6CSH - chains B and C of the 3 polymer chains in the assembly; structure by electron microscopy, 2.90 A resolution.

# Chain B
Name: viral protein 3
Source organism: Enterovirus D68
UniProt: A0A097BW12 (A0A097BW12_9ENTO); residues 1-247 here correspond to UniProt positions 318-564 (UniProt number = residue number + 317)
Chain sequence (247 residues; each row starts with the number of its first residue):
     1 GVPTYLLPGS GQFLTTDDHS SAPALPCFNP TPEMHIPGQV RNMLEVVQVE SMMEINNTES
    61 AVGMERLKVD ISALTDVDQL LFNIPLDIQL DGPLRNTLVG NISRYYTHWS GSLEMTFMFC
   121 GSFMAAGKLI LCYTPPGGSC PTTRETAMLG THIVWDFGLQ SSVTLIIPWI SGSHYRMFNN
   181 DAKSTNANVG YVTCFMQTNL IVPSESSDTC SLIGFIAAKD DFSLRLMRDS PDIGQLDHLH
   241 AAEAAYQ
Disordered / not traced: 178-184, 235-238, 242-244, 247

# Chain C
Name: viral protein 2
Source organism: Enterovirus D68
UniProt: A0A1I9KXX3 (A0A1I9KXX3_9ENTO); residues 1-248 here correspond to UniProt positions 70-317 (UniProt number = residue number + 69)
Chain sequence (248 residues; row label = number of the first residue in the row):
     1 SPSAEACGYS DRVLQLKLGN SAIVTQEAAN YCCAYGEWPN YLPDHEAVAI DKPTQPETAT
    61 DRFYTLKSVK WETGSTGWWW KLPDALNNIG MFGQNVQHHY LYRSGFLIHV QCNATKFHQG
   121 ALLVVAIPEH QRGAHNTNTS PGFDDIMKGE EGGTFNHPYV LDDGTSLACA TIFPHQWINL
   181 RTNNSATIVL PWMNAAPMDF PLRHNQWTLA IIPVVPLGTR TTSSMVPITV SIAPMCCEFN
   241 GLRHAITQ
Disordered / not traced: 1-15, 44-53, 56-57, 243-248

# Chain B / chain C interface
Residue-residue contacts - 81 pairs, chain B then chain C:
  Met34(B) - Ala195(C)
  Met34(B) - Ala196(C)
  Met34(B) - Pro197(C)
  His35(B) - Glu37(C)  salt bridge
  Ile36(B) - Met193(C)  hydrophobic
  Ile36(B) - Asn194(C)
  Ile36(B) - Ala195(C)  hydrophobic
  Pro37(B) - Glu37(C)
  Pro37(B) - Pro191(C)  hydrophobic
  Pro37(B) - Trp192(C)
  Pro37(B) - Met193(C)  hydrophobic
  Gly38(B) - Tyr35(C)
  Val46(B) - Ile172(C)  hydrophobic
  Val49(B) - Thr171(C)
  Val49(B) - Ile172(C)  hydrophobic
  Glu50(B) - Thr171(C)  hydrogen bond (backbone-side chain)
  Ser51(B) - Ala168(C)
  Ser51(B) - Cys169(C)
  Ser51(B) - Thr171(C)
  Met52(B) - Leu167(C)
  Met52(B) - Ala168(C)  hydrogen bond (backbone-backbone)
  Met52(B) - Trp177(C)  hydrophobic
  Met52(B) - Val214(C)  hydrophobic
  Glu54(B) - Tyr159(C)  hydrogen bond
  Gly63(B) - Tyr159(C)
  Met64(B) - Pro158(C)  hydrophobic
  Met64(B) - Tyr159(C)  hydrophobic
  Met64(B) - Leu167(C)  hydrophobic
  Met64(B) - Pro213(C)
  Met64(B) - Val214(C)  hydrophobic
  Lys68(B) - Pro216(C)
  Asn96(B) - Ser166(C)
  Asn96(B) - Ala168(C)
  Asn96(B) - Cys169(C)  hydrogen bond (backbone-side chain)
  Thr97(B) - Cys169(C)
  Leu98(B) - Cys169(C)
  Leu98(B) - Ile172(C)  hydrophobic
  Asn101(B) - Cys169(C)
  Met118(B) - Trp177(C)  hydrophobic
  Met118(B) - Asn179(C)
  Phe119(B) - Asn179(C)  hydrogen bond (backbone-side chain)
  Phe119(B) - Arg181(C)
  Cys120(B) - Gln119(C)
  Cys120(B) - Gly120(C)
  Cys120(B) - Ala121(C)  hydrophobic
  Cys120(B) - Asn179(C)
  Cys120(B) - Val215(C)  hydrophobic
  Gly121(B) - Gln119(C)
  Gly121(B) - Arg181(C)
  Ser122(B) - Lys116(C)
  Ser122(B) - His118(C)
  Ser122(B) - Gln119(C)  hydrogen bond (backbone-side chain)
  Ser122(B) - Arg181(C)  hydrogen bond (backbone-side chain)
  Phe123(B) - Lys116(C)
  Phe123(B) - Arg181(C)
  Met124(B) - Phe117(C)  hydrophobic
  Ala125(B) - Arg181(C)  hydrogen bond (backbone-side chain)
  Phe157(B) - Arg181(C)  hydrogen bond (backbone-side chain)
  Gly158(B) - Arg181(C)  hydrogen bond (backbone-side chain)
  Leu159(B) - Arg181(C)
  Ser161(B) - Arg181(C)
  Ser161(B) - Thr182(C)  hydrogen bond
  Val202(B) - Arg220(C)
  Pro203(B) - Phe117(C)  hydrophobic
  Ser204(B) - Arg220(C)  hydrogen bond (backbone-side chain)
  Glu205(B) - Phe117(C)
  Glu205(B) - Thr219(C)  hydrogen bond (backbone-side chain)
  Glu205(B) - Arg220(C)  hydrogen bond (backbone-backbone)
  Ser206(B) - Phe117(C)
  Ser206(B) - Arg220(C)  hydrogen bond (backbone-side chain)
  Ser207(B) - Gln119(C)
  Ser207(B) - Gly218(C)
  Ser207(B) - Thr219(C)
  Ser207(B) - Arg220(C)
  Asp208(B) - Arg220(C)
  Thr209(B) - Gln119(C)  hydrogen bond (backbone-side chain)
  Cys210(B) - Gln119(C)  hydrogen bond
  Ser211(B) - Val215(C)
  Ile213(B) - Trp177(C)  hydrophobic
  Ile213(B) - Val215(C)  hydrophobic
  Phe215(B) - Trp177(C)  hydrophobic
Interface residues without a listed pair, chain B (44 interface residues in all): Leu67, Gln160
Interface residues without a listed pair, chain C (35 interface residues in all): Ile212

# Overview
The interface between chain B and chain C involves 44 residues on one side and 35 on the other, with 17
hydrogen bonds and 1 salt bridge. Among the polar pairs are His35(B)-Glu37(C), Glu50(B)-Thr171(C) and
Glu54(B)-Tyr159(C).
Chain B is viral protein 3 and chain C is viral protein 2, both from Enterovirus D68; the structure, CryoEM
structure of human enterovirus D68 emptied particle (pH 5.5 and 33 degrees Celsius), was determined by
electron microscopy (same publication as 6CRP, 6CRR, 6CRS, 6CRU, 6CS3, 6CS4 and 5 further entries).
